6B46 - chains F and M of the 10 polymer chains in the assembly; structure by electron microscopy, 3.10 A resolution.

[Chain F]
Molecule: CRISPR-associated protein Csy3
Source organism: Pseudomonas aeruginosa (strain UCBPP-PA14)
Reference sequence: Q02MM1 (CSY3_PSEAB); residues 1-342 here = UniProt positions 1-342
Amino-acid sequence (344 residues; numbered -1 to 342; the number before each row is that of its first residue; numbers below 1 keep their minus sign (Met-1 is residue -1)):
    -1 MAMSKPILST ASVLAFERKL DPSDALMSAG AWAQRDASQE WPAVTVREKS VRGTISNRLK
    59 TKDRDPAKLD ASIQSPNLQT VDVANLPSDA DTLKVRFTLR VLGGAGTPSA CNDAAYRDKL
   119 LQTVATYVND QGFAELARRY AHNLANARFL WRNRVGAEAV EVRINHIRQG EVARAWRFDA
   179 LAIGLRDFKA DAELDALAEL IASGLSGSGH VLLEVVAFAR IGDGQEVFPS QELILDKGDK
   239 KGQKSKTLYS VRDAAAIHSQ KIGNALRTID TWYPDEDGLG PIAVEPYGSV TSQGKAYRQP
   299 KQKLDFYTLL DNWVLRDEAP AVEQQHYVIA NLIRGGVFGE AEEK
Not modelled in the structure: -1 to 4, 340-342
Differences from the reference sequence: initiating methionine (-1); expression tag (0)

[Chain M]
Molecule: Pseudomonas aeruginosa strain SMC4485 CRISPR repeat sequence
Source organism: Pseudomonas aeruginosa
Sequence (60 nucleotides; numbered 1 to 60; the number before each row is that of its first residue):
     1 CUAAGAAAUU CACGGCGGGC UUGAUGUCCG CGUCUACCUG GUUCACUGCC GUGUAGGCAG

[How chain F and chain M interact]
Contacting residue pairs - 40 pairs, chain F then chain M:
  Phe14(F) - G17(M)  hydrogen bond to the sugar
  Phe14(F) - G18(M)  sugar contact
  Glu15(F) - G17(M)  phosphate contact
  Glu15(F) - G18(M)  phosphate contact
  Arg16(F) - G18(M)  salt bridge to the phosphate
  Arg16(F) - G19(M)  salt bridge to the phosphate
  Ser48(F) - U27(M)  phosphate contact
  Val49(F) - U25(M)  sugar contact
  Val49(F) - U27(M)  phosphate contact
  Arg50(F) - U25(M)  hydrogen bond to the sugar
  Arg50(F) - G26(M)  sugar contact
  Arg50(F) - U27(M)  hydrogen bond to the phosphate
  Gly51(F) - U25(M)  base contact
  Leu76(F) - U27(M)  base contact
  Gln77(F) - U25(M)  hydrogen bond to the base
  Trp149(F) - C20(M)  base contact
  Arg150(F) - G23(M)  salt bridge to the phosphate
  Arg150(F) - A24(M)  salt bridge to the phosphate
  Ser228(F) - U22(M)  phosphate contact
  Gln229(F) - U21(M)  base contact
  Gln229(F) - U22(M)  hydrogen bond to the phosphate
  Glu230(F) - U21(M)  hydrogen bond to the base
  Leu231(F) - U21(M)  base contact
  His256(F) - U21(M)  salt bridge to the phosphate
  Gln258(F) - G19(M)  sugar contact
  Gln258(F) - C20(M)  sugar contact
  Gln258(F) - U21(M)  hydrogen bond to the phosphate
  Lys259(F) - C20(M)  base contact
  Lys259(F) - U22(M)  salt bridge to the phosphate
  Asn262(F) - C20(M)  hydrogen bond to the phosphate
  Arg265(F) - G19(M)  sugar contact
  Arg265(F) - C20(M)  salt bridge to the phosphate
  Thr289(F) - C20(M)  base contact
  Arg332(F) - G18(M)  sugar contact
  Arg332(F) - G19(M)  sugar contact
  Gly333(F) - G18(M)  sugar contact
  Gly334(F) - G17(M)  sugar contact
  Gly334(F) - G18(M)  sugar contact
  Val335(F) - G17(M)  base contact
  Val335(F) - G18(M)  base contact
Interface residues without a listed pair, chain F (33 interface residues in all): Ala13, Thr52, Asn55, Val79, Ser107, Phe226, Glu283, Val288
Interface residues without a listed pair, chain M (12 interface residues in all): C28

[In short]
33 residues of chain F and 12 residues of chain M are in contact; the contacts include 8 hydrogen bonds and 7
salt bridges. Polar contacts include Gln77(F)-U25(M), Glu230(F)-U21(M) and Phe14(F)-G17(M).
Here chain F is CRISPR-associated protein Csy3 (Pseudomonas aeruginosa (strain UCBPP-PA14)) and chain M is
Pseudomonas aeruginosa strain SMC4485 CRISPR repeat sequence (Pseudomonas aeruginosa). Entry 6B46 (Cryo-EM
structure of Type I-F CRISPR crRNA-guided Csy surveillance complex with bound anti-CRISPR protein AcrF1) was
determined by electron microscopy, deposited together with 6B44, 6B45, 6B47 and 6B48.
